PDB entry 6GCU | X-ray diffraction, 6.00 A resolution (low resolution: residue-level contacts below are approximate; hydrogen-bond / salt-bridge calls are withheld) | chains A and B of the 3 polymer chains in the assembly

# Chain A
Name: Hepatocyte growth factor receptor
Organism: Homo sapiens
Notes: EC 2.7.10.1
UniProt: P08581 (MET_HUMAN); numbering as in UniProt (aligned over 25-741)
Sequence (727 residues; row label = number of the first residue in the row):
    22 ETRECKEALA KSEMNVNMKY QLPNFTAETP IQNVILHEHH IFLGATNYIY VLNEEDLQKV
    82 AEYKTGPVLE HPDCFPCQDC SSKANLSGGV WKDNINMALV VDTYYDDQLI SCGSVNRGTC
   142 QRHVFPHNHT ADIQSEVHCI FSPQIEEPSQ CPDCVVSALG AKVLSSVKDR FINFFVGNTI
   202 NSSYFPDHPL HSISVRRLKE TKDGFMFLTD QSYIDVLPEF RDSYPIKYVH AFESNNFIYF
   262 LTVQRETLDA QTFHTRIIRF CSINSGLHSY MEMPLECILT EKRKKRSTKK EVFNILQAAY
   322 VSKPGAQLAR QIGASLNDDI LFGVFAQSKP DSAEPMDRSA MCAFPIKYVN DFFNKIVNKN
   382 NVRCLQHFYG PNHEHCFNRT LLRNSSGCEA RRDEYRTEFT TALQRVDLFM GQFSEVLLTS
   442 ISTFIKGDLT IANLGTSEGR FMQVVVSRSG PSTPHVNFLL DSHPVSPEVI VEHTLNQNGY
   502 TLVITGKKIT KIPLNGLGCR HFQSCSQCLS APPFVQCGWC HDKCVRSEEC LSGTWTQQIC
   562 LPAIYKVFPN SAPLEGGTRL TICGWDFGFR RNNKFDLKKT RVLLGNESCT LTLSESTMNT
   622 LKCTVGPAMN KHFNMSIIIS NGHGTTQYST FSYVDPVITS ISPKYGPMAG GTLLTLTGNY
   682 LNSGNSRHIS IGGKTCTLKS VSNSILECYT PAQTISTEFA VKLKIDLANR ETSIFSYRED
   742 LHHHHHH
Disordered / not traced: 22-39, 302-310, 378-381, 401-413, 741-748
Disulfide bonds: Cys95-Cys101, Cys98-Cys160, Cys133-Cys141, Cys172-Cys175, Cys298-Cys363, Cys385-Cys397, Cys520-Cys538, Cys529-Cys545, Cys541-Cys551, Cys697-Cys709
Differences from the reference sequence: expression tag (22-24, 742-748)
Curated features (UniProtKB/Swiss-Prot):
  - site: Arg307, Ser308 (Cleavage)
  - glycosylation: Asn45 (N-linked (GlcNAc...) asparagine), Asn106 (N-linked (GlcNAc...) asparagine), Asn149 (N-linked (GlcNAc...) asparagine), Asn202 (N-linked (GlcNAc...) asparagine), Asn399 (N-linked (GlcNAc...) asparagine), Asn405 (N-linked (GlcNAc...) asparagine), Thr582 (O-linked (Man) threonine), Asn607 (N-linked (GlcNAc...) asparagine), Asn635 (N-linked (GlcNAc...) asparagine), Thr676 (O-linked (Man) threonine)
  - natural variant: His150 (H150Y: Found in a case of cancer of unknown primary origin; uncertain significance), Asn375 (N375K: Found in lung cancer also including cases carrying EGFR mutations; uncertain significance; N375S), Cys385 (C385Y: Found in a case of cancer of unknown primary origin; uncertain significance)

# Chain B
Name: Internalin B
Organism: Listeria monocytogenes serovar 1/2a (strain ATCC BAA-679 / EGD-e)
UniProt: P25147 (INLB_LISMO); numbering as in UniProt (aligned over 36-321)
Sequence (289 residues; numbered 33 to 321; the number before each row is that of its first residue):
    33 GAMETITVPT PIKQIFSDDA FAETIKDNLK KKSVTDAVTQ NELNSIDQII ANNSDIKSVQ
    93 GIQYLPNVTK LFLNGNKLTD IKPLANLKNL GWLFLDENKV KDLSSLKDLK KLKSLSLEHN
   153 GISDINGLVH LPQLESLYLG NNKITDITVL SRLTKLDTLS LEDNQISDIV PLAGLTKLQN
   213 LYLSKNHISD LRALAGLKNL DVLELFSQEC LNKPINHQSN LVVPNTVKNT DGSLVTPEII
   273 SDDGDYEKPN VKWHLPEFTN EVSFIFYQPV TIGKAKARFH GRVTQPLKE
Disordered / not traced: 33-34, 321
Differences from the reference sequence: expression tag (33-35)

# Chain A / chain B interface
Contacting residue pairs (54):
  Thr301(A) with Pro301(B)
  Arg331(A) with Ile297(B); Arg314(B)
  Gln332(A) with Ile297(B); His312(B)
  Ile333(A) with Ile271(B)
  Tyr369(A) with Ile271(B)
  Asp372(A) with Asp275(B)
  Lys376(A) with Asp277(B); His286(B)
  Arg426(A) with Ile271(B)
  Val427(A) with Glu270(B)
  Met431(A) with Arg310(B)
  Arg469(A) with Glu270(B); Tyr299(B); His312(B)
  Ser470(A) with Phe238(B); Ser239(B)
  Arg592(A) with Glu150(B); Tyr170(B); Gly172(B); Ser192(B); Glu194(B)
  Asn593(A) with Asn173(B); Glu194(B)
  Lys595(A) with Glu236(B)
  Asp597(A) with Tyr214(B)
  Lys599(A) with Tyr170(B); Thr190(B); Asn212(B); Leu213(B); Tyr214(B); Val234(B)
  Lys600(A) with Phe126(B); Ser148(B); Tyr170(B)
  Arg602(A) with Trp124(B); Ser146(B); Ser168(B); Tyr170(B); Thr190(B)
  Leu604(A) with Trp124(B)
  Leu612(A) with Gln211(B)
  Leu614(A) with Asn212(B); Asp233(B); Val234(B)
  Ile639(A) with Trp124(B)
  Ser641(A) with Trp124(B)
  Gly643(A) with Phe104(B)
  His644(A) with Ile82(B); Phe104(B)
  Thr646(A) with Gln80(B); Phe104(B); Trp124(B)
Interface residues without a listed pair, chain A (33 interface residues in all): Gly334, Gly471, Asn607, Ser609, Ser615, Gly645
Interface residues without a listed pair, chain B (44 interface residues in all): Asn84, Lys102, Asn106, Lys145, Leu147, Glu167, Leu235, Ile272, Ser273
Interface features reported in the paper:
  - interface residues, chain A: Lys376(A), Met431(A), Ser470(A)
  - interface residues, chain B: Phe238(B), Asp275(B), Arg310(B)

# In short
33 residues of chain A face 44 of chain B across their interface. The paper reports interface residues
Lys376(A), Met431(A) and Phe238(B) among others.
Chain A is Hepatocyte growth factor receptor (Homo sapiens) and chain B is Internalin B (Listeria
monocytogenes serovar 1/2a (strain ATCC BAA-679 / EGD-e)); the structure, MET receptor in complex with InlB
internalin domain and DARPin A3A, was determined by X-ray diffraction.
